7AH9 - chains 1A and 1F of the 153 polymer chains in the assembly; structure by electron microscopy, 3.30 A resolution.

Chain 1A:
Protein: Surface presentation of antigens protein SpaP
Source organism: Salmonella enterica subsp. enterica serovar Typhimurium str. LT2
UniProtKB: P40700 (SPAP_SALTY); residue numbers follow UniProt; this construct covers 1-224
Sequence (224 residues; each row starts with the number of its first residue):
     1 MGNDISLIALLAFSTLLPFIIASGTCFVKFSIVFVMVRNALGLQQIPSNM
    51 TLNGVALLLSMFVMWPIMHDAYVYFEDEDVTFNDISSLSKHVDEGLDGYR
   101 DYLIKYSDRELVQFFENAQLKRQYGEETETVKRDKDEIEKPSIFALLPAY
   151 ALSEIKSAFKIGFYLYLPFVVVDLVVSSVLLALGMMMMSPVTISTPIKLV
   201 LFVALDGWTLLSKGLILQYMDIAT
Not modelled in the structure: 224
Residues lining bound ligands:
  - 1,2-diacyl-glycerol-3-sn-phosphate (3PH), molecule 1: Ile-5, Ala-9, Ala-12, Phe-13, Leu-16
  - 1,2-diacyl-glycerol-3-sn-phosphate (3PH), molecule 2: Ser-6, Ala-9, Leu-10, Leu-17, Ile-20, Ile-21, Thr-25, Met-61, Met-64, Met-68, Ala-71, Tyr-72, Phe-75, Glu-76, Val-92, Leu-96, Tyr-99
Reported in the primary citation:
  - conformationally variable residues (side-chain flip): Met-186 to Met-187
  - binding site for SptP3x-GFP-FLAG: Gln-44, Gln-45

Chain 1F:
Protein: Surface presentation of antigens protein SpaR
Source organism: Salmonella enterica subsp. enterica serovar Typhimurium str. LT2
UniProtKB: P40701 (SPAR_SALTY); numbering as in UniProt (aligned over 1-263)
Sequence (263 residues; numbered 1 to 263; the number before each row is that of its first residue):
     1 MFYALYFEIHHLVASAALGFARVAPIFFFLPFLNSGVLSGAPRNAIIILV
    51 ALGVWPHALNEAPPFLSVAMIPLVLQEAAVGVMLGCLLSWPFWVMHALGC
   101 IIDNQRGATLSSSIDPANGIDTSEMANFLNMFAAVVYLQNGGLVTMVDVL
   151 NKSYQLCDPMNECTPSLPPLLTFINQVAQNALVLASPVVLVLLLSEVFLG
   201 LLSRFAPQMNAFAISLTVKSGIAVLIMLLYFSPVLPDNVLRLSFQATGLS
   251 SWFYERGATHVLE
Not modelled in the structure: 258-263
Residues lining bound ligands: 1,2-diacyl-glycerol-3-sn-phosphate (3PH): Phe-2, Leu-5, Ile-9, Leu-12, Leu-52
Reported in the primary citation:
  - binding site for SptP3x-GFP-FLAG: Gln-208, Phe-212
  - conformationally variable residues (loop rearrangement): Arg-106 to Ser-123

Chain 1A / chain 1F interface:
Contacting residue pairs (40):
  Leu-10(1A) with Ile-71(1F), hydrophobic
  Phe-13(1A) with Ile-71(1F), hydrophobic
  Leu-43(1A) with Asn-104(1F)
  Gln-45(1A) with Cys-100(1F); Asp-121(1F)
  Ile-46(1A) with Ala-97(1F); Cys-100(1F), hydrophobic; Ile-101(1F), hydrophobic
  Ser-48(1A) with Ile-120(1F)
  Met-50(1A) with Phe-28(1F), hydrophobic; Phe-29(1F), hydrophobic; Asn-118(1F)
  Thr-51(1A) with Trp-93(1F)
  Val-55(1A) with Ile-174(1F), hydrophobic
  Leu-58(1A) with Ala-79(1F)
  Phe-62(1A) with Pro-165(1F)
  Trp-65(1A) with Pro-72(1F), hydrogen bond (side chain-backbone); Arg-256(1F)
  Met-68(1A) with Ile-71(1F), hydrophobic; Leu-75(1F), hydrophobic
  Tyr-72(1A) with Ile-71(1F)
  Glu-76(1A) with Ala-69(1F)
  Met-185(1A) with Val-197(1F); Gly-200(1F); Leu-201(1F)
  Met-188(1A) with Glu-196(1F)
  Thr-192(1A) with Gln-105(1F); Leu-193(1F); Glu-196(1F)
  Ile-193(1A) with Leu-193(1F), hydrophobic
  Pro-196(1A) with Gln-105(1F)
  Val-203(1A) with Asn-175(1F); Leu-182(1F), hydrophobic
  Asp-206(1A) with Asn-175(1F), hydrogen bond
  Trp-208(1A) with Asn-175(1F)
  Thr-209(1A) with Leu-171(1F); Asn-175(1F)
  Lys-213(1A) with Leu-171(1F)
  Ile-216(1A) with Leu-171(1F), hydrophobic
  Ile-222(1A) with Leu-167(1F), hydrophobic
Also at the interface, not in a pair above, chain 1A (42 interface residues in all): Leu-17, Pro-47, Asn-49, Leu-59, Met-61, His-69, Leu-183, Gly-184, Met-187, Ser-189, Thr-195, Leu-199, Val-200, Ser-212, Met-220
Also at the interface, not in a pair above, chain 1F (41 interface residues in all): Gln-76, Val-82, Met-83, Gly-119, Thr-164, Leu-170, Thr-172, Ala-178, Gln-179, Val-189, Arg-204, Phe-212, Lys-219

Summary:
42 residues of chain 1A and 41 residues of chain 1F are in contact; the contacts include 2 hydrogen bonds.
Among the polar pairs are Trp-65(1A)/Pro-72(1F) and Asp-206(1A)/Asn-175(1F). Bound to chain 1A:
1,2-diacyl-glycerol-3-sn-phosphate. The paper reports a binding site for SptP3x-GFP-FLAG at Gln-44(1A),
Gln-45(1A) and Gln-208(1F) among others; conformational variability at Met-186(1A) and Arg-106(1F).
Chain 1A is Surface presentation of antigens protein SpaP and chain 1F is Surface presentation of antigens
protein SpaR, both from Salmonella enterica subsp. enterica serovar Typhimurium str. LT2; the structure,
Substrate-engaged type 3 secretion system needle complex from Salmonella enterica typhimurium - SpaR state 1,
was determined by electron microscopy, deposited together with 7AGX and 7AHI.
